4C3I - chains A and B of the 14 polymer chains in the assembly; structure by X-ray diffraction, 3.00 A resolution.

[Chain A]
Molecule: DNA-directed RNA polymerase I subunit RPA190
From: Saccharomyces cerevisiae
Notes: EC 2.7.7.6
Reference sequence: P10964 (RPA1_YEAST); residues 1-1664 here = UniProt positions 1-1664
Amino-acid sequence (1664 residues; each row starts with the number of its first residue):
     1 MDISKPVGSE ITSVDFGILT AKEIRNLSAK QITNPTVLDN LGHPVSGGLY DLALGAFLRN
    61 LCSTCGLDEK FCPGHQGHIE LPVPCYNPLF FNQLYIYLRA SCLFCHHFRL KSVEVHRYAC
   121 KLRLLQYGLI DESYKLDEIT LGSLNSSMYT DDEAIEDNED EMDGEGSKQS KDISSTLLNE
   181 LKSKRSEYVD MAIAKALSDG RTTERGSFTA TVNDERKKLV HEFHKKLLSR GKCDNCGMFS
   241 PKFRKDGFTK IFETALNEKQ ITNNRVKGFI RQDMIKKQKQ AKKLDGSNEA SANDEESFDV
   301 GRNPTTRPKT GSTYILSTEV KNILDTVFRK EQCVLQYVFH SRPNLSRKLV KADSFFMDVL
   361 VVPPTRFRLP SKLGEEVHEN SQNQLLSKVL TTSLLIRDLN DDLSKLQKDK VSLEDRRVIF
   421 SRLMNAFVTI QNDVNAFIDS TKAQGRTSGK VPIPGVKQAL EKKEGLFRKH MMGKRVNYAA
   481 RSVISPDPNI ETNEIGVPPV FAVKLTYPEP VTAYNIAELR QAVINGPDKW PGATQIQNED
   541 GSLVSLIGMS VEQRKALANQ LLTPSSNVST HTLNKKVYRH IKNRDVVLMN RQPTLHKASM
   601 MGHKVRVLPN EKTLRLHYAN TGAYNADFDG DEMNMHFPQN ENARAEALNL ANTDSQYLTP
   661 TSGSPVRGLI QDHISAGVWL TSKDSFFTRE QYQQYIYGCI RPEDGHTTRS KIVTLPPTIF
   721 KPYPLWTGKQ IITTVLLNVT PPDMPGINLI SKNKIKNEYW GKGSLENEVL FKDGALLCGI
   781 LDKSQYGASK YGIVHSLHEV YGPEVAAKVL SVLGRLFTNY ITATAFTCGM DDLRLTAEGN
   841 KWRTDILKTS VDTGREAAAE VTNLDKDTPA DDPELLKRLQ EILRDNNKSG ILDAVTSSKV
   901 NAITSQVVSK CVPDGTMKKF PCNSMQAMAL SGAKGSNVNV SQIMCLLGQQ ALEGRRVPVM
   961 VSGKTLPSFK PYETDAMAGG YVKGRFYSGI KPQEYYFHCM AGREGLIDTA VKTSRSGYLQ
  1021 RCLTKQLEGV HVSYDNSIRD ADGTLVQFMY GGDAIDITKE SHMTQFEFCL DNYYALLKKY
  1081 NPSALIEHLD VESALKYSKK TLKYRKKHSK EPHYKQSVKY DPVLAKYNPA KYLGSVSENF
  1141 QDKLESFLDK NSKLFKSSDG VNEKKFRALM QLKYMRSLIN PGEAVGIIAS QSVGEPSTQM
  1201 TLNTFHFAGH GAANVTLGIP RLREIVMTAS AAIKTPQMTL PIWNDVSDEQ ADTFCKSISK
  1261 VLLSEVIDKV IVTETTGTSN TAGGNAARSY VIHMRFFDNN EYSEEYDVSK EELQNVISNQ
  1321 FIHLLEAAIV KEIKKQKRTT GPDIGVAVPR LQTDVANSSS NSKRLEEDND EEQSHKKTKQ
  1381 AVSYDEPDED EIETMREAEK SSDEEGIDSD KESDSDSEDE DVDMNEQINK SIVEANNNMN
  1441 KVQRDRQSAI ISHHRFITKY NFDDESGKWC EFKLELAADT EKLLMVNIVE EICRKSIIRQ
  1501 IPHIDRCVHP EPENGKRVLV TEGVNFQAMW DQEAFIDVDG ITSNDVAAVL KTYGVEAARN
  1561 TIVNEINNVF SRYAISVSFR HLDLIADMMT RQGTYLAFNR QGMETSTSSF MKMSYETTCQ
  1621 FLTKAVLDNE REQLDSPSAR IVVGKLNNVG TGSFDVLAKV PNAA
Not modelled in the structure: 142-171, 276-311, 407-409, 448-450, 1154-1159, 1206-1213, 1279-1286, 1353-1437, 1664
Bound ions: Zn2+ site 1: Cys62, Cys65, Cys72, His75; Zn2+ site 2: Cys102, Cys105, Cys233, Cys236
Swiss-Prot annotation at these positions:
  - region: Pro992 to Glu1004 (Bridging helix)
  - binding site (Zn(2+)): Cys62, Cys65, Cys72, His75, Cys102, Cys105, Cys233, Cys236
  - binding site (Mg(2+)): Asp627, Asp629, Asp631
  - modified residue (Phosphoserine): Ser889, Ser1636
Reported in the primary citation:
  - conformationally variable residues (helix shift): Lys1012 to Ser1016

[Chain B]
Molecule: DNA-directed RNA polymerase I subunit RPA135
From: Saccharomyces cerevisiae
Notes: EC 2.7.7.6
Reference sequence: P22138 (RPA2_YEAST); residue numbers follow UniProt; this construct covers 1-1203
Amino-acid sequence (1203 residues; row label = number of the first residue in the row):
     1 MSKVIKPPGQ ARTADFRTLE RESRFINPPK DKSAFPLLQE AVQPHIGSFN ALTEGPDGGL
    61 LNLGVKDIGE KVIFDGKPLN SEDEISNSGY LGNKLSVSVE QVSIAKPMSN DGVSSAVERK
   121 VYPSESRQRL TSYRGKLLLK LKWSVNNGEE NLFEVRDCGG LPVMLQSNRC HLNKMSPYEL
   181 VQHKEESDEI GGYFIVNGIE KLIRMLIVQR RNHPMAIIRP SFANRGASYS HYGIQIRSVR
   241 PDQTSQTNVL HYLNDGQVTF RFSWRKNEYL VPVVMILKAL CHTSDREIFD GIIGNDVKDS
   301 FLTDRLELLL RGFKKRYPHL QNRTQVLQYL GDKFRVVFQA SPDQSDLEVG QEVLDRIVLV
   361 HLGKDGSQDK FRMLLFMIRK LYSLVAGECS PDNPDATQHQ EVLLGGFLYG MILKEKIDEY
   421 LQNIIAQVRM DINRGMAINF KDKRYMSRVL MRVNENIGSK MQYFLSTGNL VSQSGLDLQQ
   481 VSGYTVVAEK INFYRFISHF RMVHRGSFFA QLKTTTVRKL LPESWGFLCP VHTPDGSPCG
   541 LLNHFAHKCR ISTQQSDVSR IPSILYSLGV APASHTFAAG PSLCCVQIDG KIIGWVSHEQ
   601 GKIIADTLRY WKVEGKTPGL PIDLEIGYVP PSTRGQYPGL YLFGGHSRML RPVRYLPLDK
   661 EDIVGPFEQV YMNIAVTPQE IQNNVHTHVE FTPTNILSIL ANLTPFSDFN QSPRNMYQCQ
   721 MGKQTMGTPG VALCHRSDNK LYRLQTGQTP IVKANLYDDY GMDNFPNGFN AVVAVISYTG
   781 YDMDDAMIIN KSADERGFGY GTMYKTEKVD LALNRNRGDP ITQHFGFGND EWPKEWLEKL
   841 DEDGLPYIGT YVEEGDPICA YFDDTLNKTK IKTYHSSEPA YIEEVNLIGD ESNKFQELQT
   901 VSIKYRIRRT PQIGDKFSSR HGQKGVCSRK WPTIDMPFSE TGIQPDIIIN PHAFPSRMTI
   961 GMFVESLAGK AGALHGIAQD STPWIFNEDD TPADYFGEQL AKAGYNYHGN EPMYSGATGE
  1021 ELRADIYVGV VYYQRLRHMV NDKFQVRSTG PVNSLTMQPV KGRKRHGGIR VGEMERDALI
  1081 GHGTSFLLQD RLLNSSDYTQ ASVCRECGSI LTTQQSVPRI GSISTVCCRR CSMRFEDAKK
  1141 LLTKSEDGEK IFIDDSQIWE DGQGNKFVGG NETTTVAIPF VLKYLDSELS AMGIRLRYNV
  1201 EPK
Not modelled in the structure: 1-11, 83, 112-114, 814-818, 1141-1147
Bound ions: Mg2+ near Asp784 (its only coordinating residue here); Zn2+: Cys1104, Cys1107, Cys1128, Cys1131
Swiss-Prot annotation at these positions:
  - zinc finger: Cys1104 to Cys1131 (C4-type)
  - modified residue: Ser2 (N-acetylserine), Ser81 (Phosphoserine), Ser1156 (Phosphoserine)
  - mutagenesis: Cys1104 (C1104A: No effect; when associated with A-1107; A-1128 and A-1131), Cys1107 (C1107A: Lethal. Abolishes recruitment of RPA1 to Pol I. No effect; when associated with A-1104; A-1128 and A-1131), Cys1127 (C1127R: Responsible of suppression of RPA190-5 and RPA190-1 mutations), Cys1128 (C1128A: No effect; when associated with A-1104; A-1107 and A-1131), Cys1131 (C1131A: No effect; when associated with A-1104; A-1107 and A-1128)

[Interface between chain A and chain B]
Pairs across the interface (480; chain A residue first):
  Met1(A) - Asn1094(B)  hydrogen bond (backbone-backbone)
  Met1(A) - Tyr1098(B)  hydrophobic
  Lys5(A) - Gln1100(B)  hydrogen bond (backbone-side chain)
  Val7(A) - Tyr1098(B)
  Val7(A) - Gln1100(B)
  Val7(A) - Thr1175(B)
  Val7(A) - Val1176(B)  hydrophobic
  Val7(A) - Ala1177(B)  hydrophobic
  Gly8(A) - Pro1202(B)
  Ser9(A) - Thr1174(B)  hydrogen bond
  Ser9(A) - Thr1175(B)
  Ser9(A) - Val1176(B)
  Ser9(A) - Val1200(B)
  Ser9(A) - Glu1201(B)
  Ser9(A) - Pro1202(B)
  Glu10(A) - Val1176(B)
  Glu10(A) - Asn1199(B)
  Glu10(A) - Val1200(B)
  Glu10(A) - Glu1201(B)  hydrogen bond (backbone-backbone)
  Ile11(A) - Ile1178(B)  hydrophobic
  Ile11(A) - Tyr1198(B)  hydrophobic
  Ile11(A) - Asn1199(B)
  Ile11(A) - Val1200(B)  hydrophobic
  Thr12(A) - Asn1199(B)  hydrogen bond (backbone-backbone)
  Thr12(A) - Glu1201(B)
  Ser13(A) - Arg1197(B)
  Ser13(A) - Tyr1198(B)
  Ser13(A) - Asn1199(B)  hydrogen bond
  Val14(A) - Leu1196(B)  hydrophobic
  Val14(A) - Arg1197(B)
  Val14(A) - Tyr1198(B)  hydrophobic
  Asp15(A) - Arg1195(B)
  Asp15(A) - Leu1196(B)
  Asp15(A) - Arg1197(B)  hydrogen bond (backbone-backbone)
  Asp15(A) - Asn1199(B)
  Phe16(A) - Arg1195(B)
  Phe16(A) - Leu1196(B)  hydrophobic
  Gly17(A) - Ile1194(B)
  Gly17(A) - Arg1195(B)  hydrogen bond (backbone-backbone)
  Ile18(A) - Gly1193(B)
  Leu19(A) - Arg1130(B)
  Leu19(A) - Ser1190(B)
  Leu19(A) - Gly1193(B)  hydrogen bond (backbone-backbone)
  Leu19(A) - Ile1194(B)
  Leu19(A) - Arg1195(B)
  Glu23(A) - Arg1130(B)  salt bridge
  Glu23(A) - Arg1195(B)  salt bridge
  Arg25(A) - Arg1134(B)
  Asn26(A) - Arg1129(B)  hydrogen bond (side chain-backbone)
  Asn26(A) - Arg1130(B)  hydrogen bond (side chain-backbone)
  Asn26(A) - Ser1132(B)
  Leu27(A) - Arg1129(B)  hydrogen bond (backbone-side chain)
  Leu27(A) - Arg1130(B)
  Ser28(A) - Arg1129(B)  hydrogen bond (backbone-side chain)
  Ala29(A) - Arg1129(B)
  Ala29(A) - Gln1163(B)  hydrogen bond (backbone-side chain)
  Ser63(A) - Gly1162(B)
  Ser63(A) - Gln1163(B)  hydrogen bond (backbone-backbone)
  Thr64(A) - Gln1114(B)
  Thr64(A) - Val1117(B)
  Thr64(A) - Arg1129(B)
  Thr64(A) - Asp1161(B)
  Thr64(A) - Gly1162(B)  hydrogen bond (backbone-backbone)
  Thr64(A) - Gln1163(B)  hydrogen bond
  Cys65(A) - Gln1114(B)
  Cys65(A) - Gln1115(B)
  Cys65(A) - Val1117(B)
  Leu67(A) - Gln1115(B)
  His75(A) - Gln1114(B)
  Gln76(A) - Leu1111(B)
  Gln76(A) - Ser1190(B)
  Asn87(A) - Met1192(B)  hydrogen bond (side chain-backbone)
  Leu89(A) - Met1192(B)  hydrophobic
  Phe90(A) - Ile1194(B)  hydrophobic
  Met357(A) - Ala1191(B)
  Leu360(A) - Ala1191(B)
  Val361(A) - Ser1190(B)
  Val361(A) - Ala1191(B)
  Pro363(A) - Ser1187(B)
  Pro364(A) - Ser1187(B)
  Arg366(A) - Ser1054(B)  hydrogen bond (side chain-backbone)
  Arg366(A) - Met1057(B)  hydrogen bond
  Arg366(A) - Phe1180(B)
  Phe367(A) - Leu1055(B)
  Phe367(A) - Phe1180(B)  hydrophobic
  Phe367(A) - Tyr1184(B)  hydrophobic
  Phe367(A) - Ser1187(B)
  Glu375(A) - Lys870(B)  salt bridge
  Gln382(A) - Glu1188(B)
  Phe437(A) - Ala1191(B)  hydrophobic
  Ile438(A) - Ala1191(B)
  Ile438(A) - Met1192(B)  hydrophobic
  Val456(A) - Glu1188(B)
  Val456(A) - Met1192(B)  hydrophobic
  Ala459(A) - Glu1188(B)
  Leu460(A) - Met1192(B)  hydrophobic
  Leu466(A) - Val1181(B)  hydrophobic
  Leu466(A) - Tyr1184(B)  hydrophobic
  Phe467(A) - Leu1185(B)  hydrophobic
  Arg468(A) - Arg1070(B)  hydrogen bond (backbone-side chain)
  Arg468(A) - Glu1073(B)  salt bridge
  Lys469(A) - Arg1070(B)  hydrogen bond (backbone-side chain)
  His470(A) - Thr1056(B)
  His470(A) - Gln1058(B)  hydrogen bond (backbone-side chain)
  His470(A) - Val1181(B)
  Met471(A) - Val1181(B)  hydrophobic
  Met471(A) - Leu1185(B)  hydrophobic
  Met472(A) - Arg1076(B)
  Met472(A) - Leu1092(B)
  Gly473(A) - Arg1070(B)
  Gly473(A) - Val1071(B)
  Lys474(A) - Gln1058(B)
  Lys474(A) - Ile1069(B)
  Lys474(A) - Arg1070(B)
  Lys474(A) - Val1071(B)  hydrogen bond (backbone-backbone)
  Lys474(A) - Leu1092(B)  hydrogen bond (side chain-backbone)
  Lys474(A) - Ser1096(B)
  Lys474(A) - Asp1097(B)  salt bridge
  Lys474(A) - Pro1179(B)
  Lys474(A) - Val1181(B)
  Arg475(A) - Pro1059(B)
  Arg475(A) - Lys1061(B)
  Arg475(A) - Gly1068(B)  hydrogen bond (side chain-backbone)
  Arg475(A) - Ile1069(B)
  Arg475(A) - Arg1070(B)
  Arg475(A) - Ser1096(B)  hydrogen bond (backbone-side chain)
  Val476(A) - Arg1047(B)
  Val476(A) - Pro1059(B)
  Val476(A) - Gly1068(B)
  Val476(A) - Ile1069(B)  hydrogen bond (backbone-backbone)
  Val476(A) - Val1071(B)  hydrophobic
  Val476(A) - Arg1091(B)
  Val476(A) - Ser1095(B)
  Asn477(A) - Arg1047(B)  hydrogen bond
  Asn477(A) - Ser1048(B)
  Asn477(A) - Thr1049(B)
  Asn477(A) - Gly1050(B)
  Asn477(A) - Pro1059(B)
  Asn477(A) - Arg1091(B)  hydrogen bond (backbone-side chain)
  Asn477(A) - Ser1095(B)  hydrogen bond (backbone-backbone)
  Tyr478(A) - Arg1047(B)  hydrogen bond (backbone-backbone)
  Tyr478(A) - Ser1048(B)  hydrogen bond (backbone-backbone)
  Tyr478(A) - Arg1091(B)  hydrogen bond (backbone-side chain)
  Ala479(A) - Val1046(B)
  Ala479(A) - Arg1047(B)  hydrogen bond (backbone-backbone)
  Ala479(A) - Arg1091(B)
  Ala480(A) - Gln1045(B)
  Ala480(A) - Val1046(B)  hydrophobic
  Arg481(A) - Phe1044(B)
  Arg481(A) - Gln1045(B)  hydrogen bond (backbone-backbone)
  Arg481(A) - Ile1069(B)
  Ser482(A) - Asn1041(B)
  Ser482(A) - Phe1044(B)
  Val483(A) - Val1040(B)
  Val483(A) - Asn1041(B)
  Ser485(A) - Ile913(B)
  Pro486(A) - Tyr781(B)
  Pro486(A) - Ala786(B)  hydrophobic
  Pro486(A) - Ser928(B)
  Asp487(A) - Tyr781(B)  hydrogen bond
  Pro488(A) - Gly780(B)
  Pro488(A) - Tyr781(B)
  Asn489(A) - Tyr781(B)  hydrogen bond
  Val500(A) - Phe1044(B)  hydrophobic
  Phe501(A) - Phe1044(B)  hydrophobic
  Phe501(A) - Gln1045(B)
  Phe501(A) - Val1046(B)  hydrophobic
  Lys504(A) - Val1046(B)
  Lys504(A) - Ser1048(B)
  Leu505(A) - Val1046(B)  hydrophobic
  Leu505(A) - Arg1047(B)
  Leu588(A) - Leu1079(B)  hydrophobic
  Leu588(A) - Leu1087(B)  hydrophobic
  Asn590(A) - Glu1075(B)
  Gln592(A) - Glu1075(B)
  Pro593(A) - Met1074(B)  hydrophobic
  Thr594(A) - Met1074(B)
  Thr594(A) - Glu1075(B)  hydrogen bond
  Thr594(A) - Ala1078(B)
  Lys597(A) - Ala1078(B)
  Lys597(A) - Gly1081(B)
  Lys597(A) - His1082(B)  hydrogen bond (backbone-side chain)
  Met600(A) - Glu1075(B)
  Met600(A) - His1082(B)  hydrogen bond (backbone-side chain)
  Glu611(A) - Arg929(B)  salt bridge
  Lys612(A) - Gln912(B)  hydrogen bond
  Lys612(A) - Asn1041(B)
  Lys612(A) - Phe1044(B)
  Thr613(A) - Ile913(B)
  Thr613(A) - Asn1041(B)
  Arg615(A) - Tyr781(B)
  Arg615(A) - Ile913(B)
  Arg615(A) - Ser928(B)  hydrogen bond (side chain-backbone)
  Arg615(A) - Arg929(B)
  Tyr618(A) - Gly780(B)  hydrogen bond (side chain-backbone)
  Tyr618(A) - Tyr781(B)  hydrogen bond (side chain-backbone)
  Tyr618(A) - Asp782(B)
  Tyr618(A) - Met783(B)
  Asp627(A) - Asp785(B)
  Phe628(A) - Asp785(B)
  Phe628(A) - Val926(B)
  Asp629(A) - Asp785(B)
  Asp629(A) - Lys916(B)
  Asp629(A) - Val926(B)
  Gly630(A) - Val926(B)
  Glu632(A) - Val1040(B)
  Glu632(A) - Lys1043(B)
  Asn634(A) - Ile1069(B)
  His636(A) - Ile1069(B)
  His636(A) - Val1071(B)
  His636(A) - Arg1091(B)
  Phe637(A) - Arg1091(B)
  Pro638(A) - Leu1087(B)  hydrophobic
  Pro638(A) - Asp1090(B)
  Gln639(A) - Asp1090(B)  hydrogen bond (backbone-side chain)
  Gln639(A) - Ser1095(B)
  Asn640(A) - Asp1090(B)
  Asn640(A) - Asn1094(B)
  Asn642(A) - Phe1086(B)
  Ala643(A) - Phe1086(B)
  Ala643(A) - Leu1087(B)
  Glu646(A) - Thr1084(B)  hydrogen bond
  Glu646(A) - Ser1085(B)  hydrogen bond (side chain-backbone)
  Glu646(A) - Phe1086(B)  hydrogen bond (side chain-backbone)
  Glu646(A) - Leu1087(B)  hydrogen bond (side chain-backbone)
  Ala647(A) - Leu1087(B)
  Ala651(A) - His1082(B)
  Gln656(A) - His1082(B)  hydrogen bond
  Gln671(A) - Met783(B)
  Gln671(A) - Asp784(B)  hydrogen bond (side chain-backbone)
  Gln671(A) - His952(B)  hydrogen bond (backbone-side chain)
  Asp672(A) - Ser777(B)
  Asp672(A) - Asp782(B)
  Asp672(A) - Met783(B)  hydrogen bond (backbone-side chain)
  Asp672(A) - Asn950(B)  hydrogen bond
  Asp672(A) - His952(B)  salt bridge
  Ser675(A) - His952(B)  hydrogen bond
  Trp679(A) - Arg1023(B)
  Ile821(A) - Ser777(B)
  Ile821(A) - Tyr778(B)
  Thr822(A) - Tyr778(B)  hydrogen bond (side chain-backbone)
  Thr822(A) - Ser1015(B)  hydrogen bond (backbone-side chain)
  Thr822(A) - Ala1017(B)
  Thr822(A) - Leu1022(B)
  Ala823(A) - Thr1018(B)
  Ala823(A) - Leu1022(B)
  Thr824(A) - Arg1023(B)
  Ala825(A) - Ile776(B)  hydrophobic
  Ala825(A) - Ser777(B)
  Ala825(A) - Leu1022(B)
  Ala825(A) - Arg1023(B)  hydrogen bond (backbone-side chain)
  Ala825(A) - Ile1026(B)  hydrophobic
  Phe826(A) - Ile776(B)
  Phe826(A) - Ser777(B)  hydrogen bond (backbone-side chain)
  Phe826(A) - Pro951(B)
  Phe826(A) - His952(B)
  Phe826(A) - Arg1023(B)
  Thr827(A) - Val775(B)  hydrogen bond (side chain-backbone)
  Thr827(A) - Asp1025(B)
  Thr827(A) - Ile1026(B)
  Thr827(A) - Tyr1027(B)  hydrogen bond (side chain-backbone)
  Cys828(A) - Val775(B)
  Cys828(A) - Pro951(B)  hydrophobic
  Cys828(A) - Phe963(B)
  Cys828(A) - Tyr1027(B)
  Gly829(A) - Phe963(B)
  Gly829(A) - Tyr1027(B)
  Met830(A) - Ile960(B)  hydrophobic
  Met830(A) - Phe963(B)
  Met830(A) - Val964(B)  hydrophobic
  Met830(A) - Ala993(B)  hydrophobic
  Met830(A) - Tyr1027(B)
  Asp831(A) - His1008(B)
  Asp831(A) - Asn1010(B)  hydrogen bond
  Leu833(A) - Ile960(B)  hydrophobic
  Leu833(A) - Phe963(B)  hydrophobic
  Arg834(A) - Ala993(B)  hydrogen bond (side chain-backbone)
  Arg834(A) - Asp994(B)  salt bridge
  Arg834(A) - Tyr1007(B)  hydrogen bond
  Arg834(A) - His1008(B)
  Arg843(A) - Glu988(B)  salt bridge
  Gln880(A) - Ser632(B)
  Gln880(A) - Thr633(B)  hydrogen bond (side chain-backbone)
  Arg884(A) - Ser632(B)
  Arg884(A) - Thr633(B)  hydrogen bond (side chain-backbone)
  Arg884(A) - Arg634(B)
  Arg884(A) - Gly635(B)
  Met925(A) - Pro955(B)  hydrophobic
  Met928(A) - Pro951(B)
  Met928(A) - His952(B)
  Met928(A) - Pro955(B)
  Ala933(A) - His952(B)
  Lys934(A) - Asp784(B)  salt bridge
  Lys934(A) - His952(B)
  Lys934(A) - Pro955(B)
  Lys934(A) - Ser956(B)
  Lys934(A) - Arg957(B)
  Asn939(A) - Pro955(B)
  Asn939(A) - Ser956(B)
  Asn939(A) - Met958(B)  hydrogen bond
  Gln942(A) - Met958(B)
  Ile943(A) - Met958(B)  hydrophobic
  Ile943(A) - Ile960(B)  hydrophobic
  Glu953(A) - Lys519(B)  salt bridge
  Pro958(A) - Pro522(B)
  Met960(A) - Pro522(B)  hydrophobic
  Met960(A) - Glu523(B)
  Met960(A) - Val670(B)  hydrophobic
  Val961(A) - Ser390(B)
  Val961(A) - Gln636(B)
  Ser962(A) - Val670(B)  hydrogen bond (side chain-backbone)
  Ser962(A) - Tyr671(B)
  Lys964(A) - Val670(B)
  Lys964(A) - Met672(B)  hydrogen bond (side chain-backbone)
  Lys964(A) - Asn673(B)
  Thr965(A) - Pro522(B)
  Leu966(A) - Pro522(B)  hydrophobic
  Leu966(A) - Trp525(B)  hydrophobic
  Pro967(A) - Trp525(B)
  Pro967(A) - Gln669(B)
  Pro967(A) - Met672(B)
  Pro967(A) - Asn673(B)
  Pro967(A) - Ile674(B)  hydrogen bond (backbone-backbone)
  Ser968(A) - Ile674(B)
  Ser968(A) - Ala675(B)
  Ser968(A) - Val676(B)
  Ser968(A) - His686(B)
  Phe969(A) - Asn673(B)
  Lys970(A) - Asn673(B)
  Lys970(A) - Val685(B)
  Pro971(A) - Asn673(B)
  Gly984(A) - Glu988(B)
  Phe986(A) - Phe709(B)
  Phe986(A) - Asn710(B)
  Phe986(A) - Gln711(B)
  Phe986(A) - Met958(B)  hydrophobic
  Phe986(A) - Ile960(B)  hydrophobic
  Tyr987(A) - Phe709(B)
  Tyr987(A) - Ile960(B)
  Tyr987(A) - Thr991(B)
  Tyr987(A) - Ala993(B)  hydrophobic
  Tyr987(A) - Asp994(B)
  Ser988(A) - Phe709(B)
  Ser988(A) - Asn987(B)
  Ser988(A) - Glu988(B)  hydrogen bond
  Gly989(A) - Asp708(B)
  Gly989(A) - Phe709(B)
  Ile990(A) - Asp708(B)  hydrogen bond (backbone-backbone)
  Ile990(A) - Trp984(B)  hydrogen bond (backbone-side chain)
  Lys991(A) - Trp984(B)
  Pro992(A) - Val676(B)  hydrophobic
  Pro992(A) - Pro693(B)  hydrophobic
  Pro992(A) - Trp984(B)
  Gln993(A) - Val676(B)
  Gln993(A) - Glu680(B)  hydrogen bond
  Tyr995(A) - Val531(B)
  Tyr995(A) - Leu697(B)  hydrophobic
  Tyr995(A) - Ser707(B)  hydrogen bond
  Tyr995(A) - Asp708(B)
  Tyr995(A) - Trp984(B)  hydrophobic
  Tyr996(A) - Leu520(B)
  Tyr996(A) - Leu521(B)  hydrogen bond (side chain-backbone)
  Tyr996(A) - Pro522(B)  hydrophobic
  Tyr996(A) - Ser524(B)
  Tyr996(A) - Trp525(B)  hydrogen bond (side chain-backbone)
  Tyr996(A) - Pro530(B)  hydrophobic
  His998(A) - Gln711(B)
  His998(A) - Ser712(B)  hydrogen bond (side chain-backbone)
  Cys999(A) - Leu520(B)  hydrophobic
  Cys999(A) - Pro530(B)  hydrophobic
  Cys999(A) - Val531(B)  hydrophobic
  Cys999(A) - Ser712(B)
  Cys999(A) - Met716(B)
  Met1000(A) - Leu520(B)
  Met1000(A) - Pro522(B)
  Gly1002(A) - Ser712(B)
  Arg1003(A) - Arg518(B)  hydrogen bond (side chain-backbone)
  Arg1003(A) - Leu520(B)
  Arg1003(A) - Cys529(B)
  Arg1003(A) - Pro530(B)  hydrogen bond (side chain-backbone)
  Arg1003(A) - Thr533(B)
  Arg1003(A) - Cys539(B)
  Arg1003(A) - Gly540(B)
  Arg1003(A) - Asn543(B)
  Arg1003(A) - Met716(B)
  Glu1004(A) - Lys519(B)  salt bridge
  Leu1006(A) - Asp535(B)
  Leu1006(A) - Cys539(B)  hydrophobic
  Leu1006(A) - Met716(B)  hydrophobic
  Ile1007(A) - Arg518(B)
  Ala1010(A) - Arg518(B)
  Ala1010(A) - Gly536(B)
  Val1011(A) - Lys513(B)
  Val1011(A) - Thr515(B)
  Val1011(A) - Arg518(B)
  Thr1013(A) - Lys513(B)
  Arg1021(A) - Glu1073(B)  salt bridge
  Thr1024(A) - Asp1077(B)  hydrogen bond
  Glu1028(A) - Arg1076(B)  salt bridge
  Glu1028(A) - Ile1080(B)
  Ala1184(A) - Ile1080(B)
  Ile1187(A) - Asp1077(B)
  Ile1187(A) - Ile1080(B)  hydrophobic
  Ile1187(A) - Gly1081(B)
  Ile1188(A) - Gly1081(B)
  Gln1191(A) - Asp1077(B)
  Gln1191(A) - Ala1078(B)
  Glu1332(A) - Asp255(B)
  Gln1336(A) - Lys315(B)  hydrogen bond (backbone-side chain)
  Thr1340(A) - Lys315(B)
  Thr1340(A) - Arg316(B)
  Gly1341(A) - Arg316(B)  hydrogen bond (backbone-side chain)
  Pro1342(A) - Gln257(B)
  Pro1342(A) - Arg316(B)  hydrogen bond (backbone-side chain)
  Ile1344(A) - Val271(B)  hydrophobic
  Ile1344(A) - Met275(B)  hydrophobic
  Ile1344(A) - Tyr317(B)
  Ile1344(A) - Tyr329(B)
  Ile1344(A) - Lys333(B)
  Ile1344(A) - Phe334(B)  hydrophobic
  Gly1345(A) - Tyr269(B)
  Gly1345(A) - Lys333(B)
  Ala1347(A) - Asn267(B)
  Ala1347(A) - Glu268(B)
  Ala1347(A) - Tyr269(B)  hydrophobic
  Val1348(A) - Glu268(B)  hydrogen bond (backbone-backbone)
  Val1348(A) - Tyr269(B)
  Val1348(A) - Leu270(B)  hydrophobic
  Pro1349(A) - Arg225(B)
  Pro1349(A) - Arg261(B)  hydrogen bond (backbone-side chain)
  Arg1350(A) - Arg225(B)  hydrogen bond (backbone-side chain)
  Arg1350(A) - Lys266(B)  hydrogen bond (side chain-backbone)
  Arg1350(A) - Glu268(B)
  Leu1351(A) - Ser221(B)  hydrogen bond (backbone-side chain)
  Leu1351(A) - Phe222(B)  hydrophobic
  Leu1351(A) - Arg225(B)
  Leu1351(A) - Arg261(B)
  Leu1351(A) - Glu268(B)  hydrogen bond (backbone-side chain)
  Gln1352(A) - Arg219(B)  hydrogen bond
  Gln1352(A) - Ser221(B)
  Gln1352(A) - Phe508(B)
  Glu1481(A) - Arg311(B)  salt bridge
  Lys1482(A) - Asp304(B)  salt bridge
  Lys1482(A) - Glu307(B)  salt bridge
  Lys1482(A) - Leu308(B)
  Leu1484(A) - Asp255(B)
  Leu1484(A) - Asp304(B)
  Leu1484(A) - Arg305(B)
  Leu1484(A) - Leu308(B)  hydrophobic
  Asn1487(A) - Arg305(B)  hydrogen bond
  Leu1622(A) - Leu1189(B)  hydrophobic
  Leu1622(A) - Ile1194(B)  hydrophobic
  Val1626(A) - Ile1194(B)  hydrophobic
  Arg1631(A) - Asn1199(B)
  Pro1637(A) - Ile1080(B)  hydrophobic
  Ser1638(A) - Arg1076(B)
  Ile1641(A) - Arg1076(B)
  Ile1641(A) - Leu1088(B)  hydrophobic
  Ile1641(A) - Leu1092(B)  hydrophobic
  Val1642(A) - Pro1179(B)
  Val1642(A) - Leu1182(B)
  Val1643(A) - Ile1178(B)
  Val1643(A) - Pro1179(B)
  Gly1644(A) - Gln1089(B)  hydrogen bond (backbone-side chain)
  Gly1644(A) - Leu1093(B)
  Gly1644(A) - Pro1179(B)
  Lys1645(A) - Gln1089(B)
  Leu1646(A) - Ser1085(B)
  Leu1646(A) - Phe1086(B)  hydrophobic
  Leu1646(A) - Gln1089(B)
  Asn1647(A) - Ile1080(B)
  Asn1647(A) - Ser1085(B)  hydrogen bond (backbone-side chain)
  Val1649(A) - Ile1080(B)
  Val1649(A) - Gly1083(B)
  Val1649(A) - Ser1085(B)  hydrogen bond (backbone-side chain)
  Gly1650(A) - Gly1083(B)
  Thr1651(A) - Gly1083(B)  hydrogen bond (backbone-backbone)
  Thr1651(A) - Ser1085(B)  hydrogen bond (side chain-backbone)
  Thr1651(A) - Phe1086(B)
  Gly1652(A) - Ser1085(B)
Other interface residues (no listed pair), chain A (221 interface residues in all): Pro6, Lys30, Ala53, Gly66, Pro73, Lys348, Leu369, Leu650, Ile670, Thr818, Met917, Gly935, Arg985, Lys1025, Glu1274, Asp1343, Val1346, Ser1614, Cys1619
Other interface residues (no listed pair), chain B (222 interface residues in all): His251, Tyr252, Asn254, Gly256, Thr259, Gln398, Leu528, Ser537, Gln682, Ile696, Pro713, Asn715, Thr779, Lys924, Phe954, Leu967, Val1060, Gly1072, Thr1112, Lys1183

[Overview]
Chain A and chain B form an interface of 221 and 222 residues respectively, with 98 hydrogen bonds and 17 salt
bridges. Polar contacts include Glu23(A)-Arg1130(B), Glu23(A)-Arg1195(B) and Glu375(A)-Lys870(B). Curated
annotation (UniProt) lists 8 Zn2+-binding residues and 3 Mg2+-binding residues on chain A; 5 mutagenesis sites
on chain B. The paper reports conformational variability at Lys1012(A).
Chain A is DNA-directed RNA polymerase I subunit RPA190 and chain B is DNA-directed RNA polymerase I subunit
RPA135, both from Saccharomyces cerevisiae; the structure, Structure of 14-subunit RNA polymerase I at 3.0 A
resolution, crystal form C2-100, was determined by X-ray diffraction together with 4C3H and 4C3J from the same
study.
